Entry 5HY9 (X-ray diffraction, 2.70 A resolution); this record covers chains A and B.

# Chain A
Molecule: Ig gamma-1 chain C region
Organism: Homo sapiens
UniProtKB: P01857 (IGHG1_HUMAN); residues 221-447 here correspond to UniProt positions 104-330 (UniProt number = residue number - 117)
Sequence (227 residues; numbered 221 to 447; the number before each row is that of its first residue):
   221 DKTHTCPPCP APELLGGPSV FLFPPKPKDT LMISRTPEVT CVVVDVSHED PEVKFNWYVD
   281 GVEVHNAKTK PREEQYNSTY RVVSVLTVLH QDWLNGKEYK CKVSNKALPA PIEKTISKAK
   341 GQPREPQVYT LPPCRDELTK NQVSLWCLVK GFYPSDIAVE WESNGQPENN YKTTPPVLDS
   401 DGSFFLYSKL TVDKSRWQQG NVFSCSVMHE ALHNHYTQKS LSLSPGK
Not modelled in the structure: 221-236, 444-447
Disulfides: Cys-261/Cys-321, Cys-367/Cys-425
Glycans and other covalent adducts: glycan linked to Asn-297
Sequence notes: engineered mutation Cys-354 (Ser237 in P01857), Trp-366 (Thr249 in P01857)
Swiss-Prot annotation at these positions:
  - glycosylation: Asn-297 (N-linked (GlcNAc...) (complex) asparagine)

# Chain B
Molecule: Ig gamma-1 chain C region
Organism: Homo sapiens
UniProtKB: P01857 (IGHG1_HUMAN); residues 221-447 here correspond to UniProt positions 104-330 (UniProt number = residue number - 117)
Sequence (227 residues; row label = number of the first residue in the row):
   221 DKTHTCPPCP APELLGGPSV FLFPPKPKDT LMISRTPEVT CVVVDVSHED PEVKFNWYVD
   281 GVEVHNAKTK PREEQYNSTY RVVSVLTVLH QDWLNGKEYK CKVSNKALPA PIEKTISKAK
   341 GQPREPQVCT LPPSRDELTK NQVSLSCAVK GFYPSDIAVE WESNGQPENN YKTTPPVLDS
   401 DGSFFLVSKL TVDKSRWQQG NVFSCSVMHE ALHNHYTQKS LSLSPGK
Not modelled in the structure: 221-238, 292-296, 444-447
Disulfides: Cys-261/Cys-321, Cys-367/Cys-425
Glycans and other covalent adducts: glycan linked to Asn-297
Sequence notes: engineered mutation Cys-349 (Tyr232 in P01857), Ser-366 (Thr249 in P01857), Ala-368 (Leu251 in P01857), Val-407 (Tyr290 in P01857)
Swiss-Prot annotation at these positions:
  - glycosylation: Asn-297 (N-linked (GlcNAc...) (complex) asparagine)

# Chain A / chain B interface
Cross-chain cystine bridges: Cys-354(A)/Cys-349(B)
Contacting residue pairs (38; chain A residue first):
  Gln-347(A) with Lys-360(B)
  Tyr-349(A) with Ser-354(B); Asp-356(B); Glu-357(B); Lys-360(B)
  Thr-350(A) with Ser-354(B), hydrogen bond (backbone-side chain)
  Leu-351(A) with Ser-354(B)
  Cys-354(A) with Cys-349(B), disulfide; Leu-351(B), hydrophobic
  Glu-357(A) with Gln-347(B); Cys-349(B)
  Trp-366(A) with Leu-351(B); Ala-368(B), hydrophobic; Phe-405(B), hydrophobic; Val-407(B), hydrophobic
  Leu-368(A) with Ser-364(B)
  Lys-370(A) with Glu-357(B), salt bridge
  Lys-392(A) with Leu-398(B); Ser-400(B)
  Thr-393(A) with Val-397(B)
  Thr-394(A) with Thr-394(B); Val-397(B)
  Val-397(A) with Thr-394(B); Pro-395(B)
  Leu-398(A) with Lys-392(B)
  Asp-399(A) with Lys-392(B); Lys-409(B), salt bridge
  Ser-400(A) with Asn-390(B); Lys-392(B)
  Phe-405(A) with Lys-392(B); Thr-394(B); Lys-409(B)
  Tyr-407(A) with Ser-366(B), hydrogen bond; Val-407(B); Lys-409(B)
  Lys-409(A) with Asp-399(B), salt bridge; Phe-405(B)
  Lys-439(A) with Asp-356(B), salt bridge
Interface residues without a listed pair, chain A (25 interface residues in all): Pro-352, Pro-353, Ser-364, Asn-390, Pro-395
Interface residues without a listed pair, chain B (26 interface residues in all): Thr-350, Pro-352, Pro-353, Lys-370, Thr-393

# In short
25 residues of chain A and 26 residues of chain B are in contact; the contacts include 1 disulfide bond, 2
hydrogen bonds and 4 salt bridges. Polar pairs include Lys-370(A)/Glu-357(B), Asp-399(A)/Lys-409(B) and
Lys-409(A)/Asp-399(B).
Chain A is Ig gamma-1 chain C region and chain B is Ig gamma-1 chain C region, both from Homo sapiens; the
structure, Glycosylated, disulfide-linked Knob-into-Hole Fc fragment, was determined by X-ray diffraction,
deposited together with 5HYE, 5HYF and 5HYI.
